Entry 1MFZ (X-ray diffraction, 2.80 A resolution); this record covers chains A and B.

Chain A (and B):
Name: GDP-mannose 6-dehydrogenase
Organism: Pseudomonas aeruginosa
Notes: EC 1.1.1.132; chain B of this document is another copy of the same molecule, construct and numbering; everything in this record applies to it too
UniProtKB: P11759 (ALGD_PSEAE); residue numbers follow UniProt; this construct covers 1-436
Amino-acid sequence (436 residues; row label = number of the first residue in the row):
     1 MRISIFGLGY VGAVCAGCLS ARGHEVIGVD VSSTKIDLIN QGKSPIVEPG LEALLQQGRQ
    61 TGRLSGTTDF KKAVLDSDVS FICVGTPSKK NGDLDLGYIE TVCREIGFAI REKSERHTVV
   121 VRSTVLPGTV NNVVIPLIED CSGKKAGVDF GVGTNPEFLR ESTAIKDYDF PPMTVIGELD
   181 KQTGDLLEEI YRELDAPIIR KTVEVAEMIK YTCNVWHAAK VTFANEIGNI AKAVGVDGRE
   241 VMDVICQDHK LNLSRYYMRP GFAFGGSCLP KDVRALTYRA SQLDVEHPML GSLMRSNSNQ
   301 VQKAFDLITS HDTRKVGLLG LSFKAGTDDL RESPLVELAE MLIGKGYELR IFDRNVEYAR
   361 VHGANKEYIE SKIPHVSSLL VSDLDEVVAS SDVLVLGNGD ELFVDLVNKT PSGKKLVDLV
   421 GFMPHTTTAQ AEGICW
Differences from the reference sequence: modified residue (1, 173, 208, 242, 258, 289, 294, 341, 423)
Modified positions: Mse1, Mse173, Mse208, Mse242, Mse258, Mse289, Mse294, Mse341, Mse423 (selenomethionine; parent Met)
Swiss-Prot annotation at these positions:
  - region: Y278 to R295 (Inter-domain linker)
  - active site: C268 (Nucleophile)
  - binding site (NAD(+)): Y10, V11, D30, K35, T86, T124, K271, R331
  - binding site (GDP-alpha-D-mannuronate): E161, K210, N214, H217, N225, Y256, Y257, R259, F262, G265, K324
  - natural variant: L349 (L349F: In strain: 3380)
Residues lining bound ligands:
  - GDX (guanosine 5'-(trihydrogen diphosphate), p'-D-mannopyranosyl ester), molecule 1: E157, F158, L159, R160, E161, K210, N214, H217, V221, N225
  - GDX, molecule 2: L251, Y256, Y257, Mse258, R259, P260, G261, F262, A263, F264, G265, C268, L269, D272, F323, K324

Interface between chain A and chain B:
Contacting residue pairs (254):
  Y10(A) - T327(B)
  Y10(A) - D328(B)
  Y10(A) - D329(B)
  Y10(A) - R331(B)
  K35(A) - A364(B)
  L38(A) - G363(B)
  P45(A) - G363(B)
  P45(A) - A364(B)  hydrogen bond (backbone-backbone)
  V47(A) - G326(B)
  V47(A) - T327(B)
  V47(A) - D328(B)  hydrogen bond (backbone-side chain)
  V47(A) - N355(B)
  P49(A) - G326(B)
  T86(A) - K271(B)  hydrogen bond
  S88(A) - K271(B)
  S88(A) - R274(B)  hydrogen bond
  N91(A) - Y278(B)
  G92(A) - R274(B)
  G92(A) - A275(B)
  G92(A) - Y278(B)
  D93(A) - Y278(B)
  T124(A) - D272(B)
  P127(A) - V234(B)  hydrophobic
  F158(A) - L251(B)
  R160(A) - L251(B)
  R160(A) - Y256(B)
  E161(A) - F323(B)
  E161(A) - K324(B)  hydrogen bond (backbone-side chain)
  E161(A) - T327(B)
  E161(A) - D329(B)
  E161(A) - R331(B)  salt bridge
  S162(A) - K324(B)
  S162(A) - A325(B)
  S162(A) - G326(B)
  F170(A) - K250(B)  hydrogen bond (backbone-side chain)
  P171(A) - K250(B)  hydrogen bond (backbone-side chain)
  P172(A) - D248(B)
  P172(A) - K250(B)
  Mse173(A) - V244(B)
  Mse173(A) - Q247(B)
  Mse173(A) - D248(B)
  I199(A) - V244(B)  hydrophobic
  I199(A) - Q247(B)
  K201(A) - E240(B)  salt bridge
  K201(A) - V244(B)
  E204(A) - V236(B)
  V205(A) - V236(B)  hydrophobic
  Mse208(A) - I227(B)  hydrophobic
  Mse208(A) - V241(B)  hydrophobic
  I209(A) - V244(B)  hydrophobic
  I209(A) - I245(B)
  Y211(A) - D272(B)
  Y211(A) - A275(B)
  T212(A) - F223(B)
  T212(A) - I227(B)
  T212(A) - V241(B)
  T212(A) - Mse242(B)
  T212(A) - I245(B)
  C213(A) - I245(B)  hydrophobic
  C213(A) - N252(B)
  N214(A) - C268(B)
  N214(A) - D272(B)  hydrogen bond
  V215(A) - F223(B)
  V215(A) - L276(B)  hydrophobic
  V215(A) - L290(B)  hydrophobic
  V215(A) - L293(B)  hydrophobic
  W216(A) - W216(B)  hydrophobic
  W216(A) - F223(B)  hydrophobic
  W216(A) - N252(B)  hydrogen bond (side chain-backbone)
  H217(A) - L251(B)
  H217(A) - N252(B)  hydrogen bond
  H217(A) - Y257(B)  hydrogen bond
  A218(A) - F264(B)  hydrophobic
  A218(A) - V273(B)  hydrophobic
  K220(A) - L251(B)  hydrogen bond (side chain-backbone)
  K220(A) - N252(B)  hydrogen bond (side chain-backbone)
  K220(A) - S254(B)  hydrogen bond (side chain-backbone)
  K220(A) - Y256(B)  hydrogen bond (side chain-backbone)
  K220(A) - Y257(B)
  K220(A) - Mse258(B)
  V221(A) - Y257(B)  hydrogen bond (backbone-backbone)
  V221(A) - F264(B)  hydrophobic
  T222(A) - F264(B)
  T222(A) - L293(B)
  T222(A) - S296(B)
  F223(A) - T212(B)
  F223(A) - V215(B)  hydrophobic
  F223(A) - W216(B)  hydrophobic
  A224(A) - Mse258(B)
  A224(A) - R259(B)
  A224(A) - P260(B)
  N225(A) - P260(B)
  N225(A) - G261(B)  hydrogen bond (side chain-backbone)
  N225(A) - F262(B)  hydrogen bond (side chain-backbone)
  N225(A) - A263(B)
  N225(A) - Q300(B)
  E226(A) - S296(B)  hydrogen bond
  I227(A) - Mse208(B)
  I227(A) - T212(B)
  G228(A) - C435(B)
  N229(A) - Q300(B)  hydrogen bond
  N229(A) - K303(B)
  N229(A) - I434(B)
  N229(A) - C435(B)  hydrogen bond
  I230(A) - Mse208(B)  hydrophobic
  A231(A) - Mse208(B)
  K232(A) - T427(B)
  K232(A) - E432(B)  salt bridge
  K232(A) - G433(B)  hydrogen bond (side chain-backbone)
  K232(A) - I434(B)
  K232(A) - C435(B)
  K232(A) - W436(B)  hydrogen bond (side chain-backbone)
  V234(A) - P127(B)  hydrophobic
  V236(A) - E204(B)
  D237(A) - W436(B)
  G238(A) - P260(B)
  G238(A) - C435(B)  hydrogen bond (backbone-backbone)
  R239(A) - P260(B)
  R239(A) - G421(B)  hydrogen bond (side chain-backbone)
  R239(A) - Mse423(B)  hydrogen bond (side chain-backbone)
  R239(A) - H425(B)  hydrogen bond (side chain-backbone)
  R239(A) - W436(B)
  E240(A) - K201(B)  salt bridge
  V241(A) - T212(B)
  Mse242(A) - T212(B)
  Mse242(A) - Mse258(B)
  Mse242(A) - P260(B)  hydrophobic
  D243(A) - R255(B)  salt bridge
  V244(A) - Mse173(B)
  V244(A) - I199(B)  hydrophobic
  V244(A) - K201(B)
  V244(A) - I209(B)  hydrophobic
  I245(A) - I209(B)
  I245(A) - T212(B)
  I245(A) - C213(B)  hydrophobic
  C246(A) - R255(B)
  C246(A) - Mse258(B)  hydrophobic
  Q247(A) - I199(B)
  D248(A) - P172(B)
  K250(A) - F170(B)
  K250(A) - P172(B)
  L251(A) - R160(B)
  L251(A) - H217(B)
  L251(A) - K220(B)  hydrogen bond (backbone-side chain)
  N252(A) - C213(B)  hydrogen bond
  N252(A) - W216(B)  hydrogen bond (backbone-side chain)
  N252(A) - H217(B)  hydrogen bond
  N252(A) - K220(B)  hydrogen bond (backbone-side chain)
  L253(A) - L253(B)
  L253(A) - S254(B)
  L253(A) - R255(B)
  S254(A) - K220(B)  hydrogen bond (backbone-side chain)
  S254(A) - L253(B)
  R255(A) - D243(B)  salt bridge
  R255(A) - C246(B)
  R255(A) - L253(B)
  Y256(A) - R160(B)
  Y256(A) - K220(B)  hydrogen bond (backbone-side chain)
  Y257(A) - H217(B)  hydrogen bond
  Y257(A) - K220(B)
  Y257(A) - V221(B)  hydrogen bond (backbone-backbone)
  Mse258(A) - K220(B)
  Mse258(A) - A224(B)
  Mse258(A) - Mse242(B)
  Mse258(A) - C246(B)  hydrophobic
  P260(A) - A224(B)
  P260(A) - N225(B)
  P260(A) - G238(B)
  P260(A) - R239(B)
  P260(A) - Mse242(B)  hydrophobic
  G261(A) - N225(B)  hydrogen bond (backbone-side chain)
  F262(A) - N225(B)  hydrogen bond (backbone-side chain)
  F264(A) - A218(B)
  F264(A) - V221(B)  hydrophobic
  F264(A) - T222(B)
  L269(A) - N214(B)
  K271(A) - T86(B)  hydrogen bond
  K271(A) - S88(B)
  D272(A) - T124(B)
  D272(A) - Y211(B)
  D272(A) - N214(B)  hydrogen bond
  V273(A) - V215(B)  hydrophobic
  V273(A) - A218(B)  hydrophobic
  R274(A) - S88(B)  hydrogen bond
  R274(A) - G92(B)
  A275(A) - G92(B)
  A275(A) - L94(B)  hydrophobic
  A275(A) - L126(B)
  A275(A) - Y211(B)
  L276(A) - Y211(B)  hydrophobic
  L276(A) - V215(B)  hydrophobic
  Y278(A) - N91(B)  hydrogen bond
  Y278(A) - D93(B)
  R279(A) - L126(B)
  R279(A) - P127(B)  hydrogen bond (side chain-backbone)
  E286(A) - N299(B)
  P288(A) - S292(B)  hydrogen bond (backbone-side chain)
  P288(A) - S296(B)
  Mse289(A) - Mse289(B)  hydrophobic
  Mse289(A) - S292(B)
  Mse289(A) - L293(B)
  L290(A) - V215(B)  hydrophobic
  S292(A) - P288(B)
  S292(A) - Mse289(B)
  S292(A) - S292(B)
  L293(A) - V215(B)  hydrophobic
  L293(A) - T222(B)
  L293(A) - Mse289(B)  hydrophobic
  S296(A) - T222(B)
  S296(A) - E226(B)  hydrogen bond
  S296(A) - P288(B)
  N299(A) - E286(B)
  N299(A) - P288(B)
  Q300(A) - N225(B)
  Q300(A) - N229(B)  hydrogen bond
  K303(A) - N229(B)  hydrogen bond
  F323(A) - E161(B)
  K324(A) - E161(B)  hydrogen bond (side chain-backbone)
  K324(A) - S162(B)
  A325(A) - S162(B)
  G326(A) - V47(B)
  G326(A) - P49(B)
  G326(A) - S162(B)
  T327(A) - Y10(B)
  T327(A) - V47(B)
  T327(A) - E161(B)  hydrogen bond
  D328(A) - Y10(B)  hydrogen bond
  D328(A) - V47(B)  hydrogen bond (side chain-backbone)
  D329(A) - Y10(B)  hydrogen bond (backbone-side chain)
  D329(A) - E161(B)
  R331(A) - Y10(B)
  R331(A) - E161(B)  salt bridge
  N355(A) - V47(B)
  Y358(A) - V47(B)  hydrophobic
  H362(A) - S44(B)
  G363(A) - P45(B)
  A364(A) - K35(B)
  A364(A) - P45(B)  hydrogen bond (backbone-backbone)
  G421(A) - R239(B)  hydrogen bond (backbone-side chain)
  Mse423(A) - R239(B)  hydrogen bond (backbone-side chain)
  H425(A) - R239(B)  hydrogen bond (backbone-side chain)
  T427(A) - K232(B)
  G433(A) - K232(B)  hydrogen bond (backbone-side chain)
  I434(A) - N229(B)
  I434(A) - K232(B)
  C435(A) - N225(B)
  C435(A) - G228(B)
  C435(A) - N229(B)  hydrogen bond
  C435(A) - K232(B)
  C435(A) - D237(B)
  C435(A) - G238(B)  hydrogen bond (backbone-backbone)
  W436(A) - K232(B)  hydrogen bond (backbone-side chain)
  W436(A) - D237(B)
  W436(A) - R239(B)
Other interface residues (no listed pair), chain A (128 interface residues in all): S44, I46, P87, L126, V175, P197, A219, R259, A263, S267, C268, R295, T426
Other interface residues (no listed pair), chain B (131 interface residues in all): L38, I46, E48, F158, P171, V175, P197, V205, A219, A231, S267, L269, R279, R295, Y358, A359, F422, P424, T426

In short:
128 residues of chain A and 131 residues of chain B are in contact; the contacts include 60 hydrogen bonds and
7 salt bridges. Polar contacts include E161(A)-R331(B), K201(A)-E240(B) and K232(A)-E432(B). Bound to chain A:
compound GDX.
Chain A and chain B are both GDP-mannose 6-dehydrogenase (Pseudomonas aeruginosa); the structure, Partially
refined 2.8 A Crystal structure of GDP-mannose dehydrogenase from P. aeruginosa, was determined by X-ray
diffraction together with 1MUU and 1MV8 from the same study.
